3GJP - chains A and B of the 3 polymer chains in the assembly; structure by X-ray diffraction, 2.00 A resolution.

== Chain A (and B) ==
Name: General control protein GCN4
Source organism: Saccharomyces cerevisiae
Notes: fragment: Leucine zipper; chain B of this document is another copy of the same molecule, construct and numbering; everything in this record applies to it too
UniProt: P03069 (GCN4_YEAST); residues 1-33 here correspond to UniProt positions 249-281 (UniProt number = residue number + 248)
Sequence (35 residues; numbered -1 to 33; the number before each row is that of its first residue; numbers below 1 keep their minus sign (Gly-1 is residue -1)):
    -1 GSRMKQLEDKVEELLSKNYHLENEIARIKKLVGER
Sequence notes: expression tag (-1 to 0); engineered mutation Ile23 (Val271 in P03069), Ile26 (Leu274 in P03069)
What the authors report for this chain:
  - self-association interface (contacts with another copy of this molecule): Ile23, Ile26
  - contacts within the chain: Lys15-Asn16 (hydrophobic contact)
  - mutagenesis - V9I/L12I, V23I/L26I: decreased stability
  - mutagenesis - R1A: unchanged stability

== Chain A / chain B interface ==
Contacting residue pairs (24; chain A residue first):
  Arg1(A) - Met2(B)
  Arg1(A) - Lys3(B)
  Arg1(A) - Glu6(B)  salt bridge
  Met2(A) - Met2(B)  hydrophobic
  Leu5(A) - Leu5(B)  hydrophobic
  Leu5(A) - Val9(B)  hydrophobic
  Lys8(A) - Leu13(B)
  Val9(A) - Val9(B)  hydrophobic
  Leu12(A) - Leu13(B)  hydrophobic
  Lys15(A) - Asn16(B)
  Leu19(A) - Asn16(B)
  Leu19(A) - Leu19(B)  hydrophobic
  Leu19(A) - Glu20(B)
  Leu19(A) - Ile23(B)  hydrophobic
  Glu22(A) - Lys27(B)
  Ile23(A) - Ile23(B)  hydrophobic
  Arg25(A) - Glu32(B)  salt bridge
  Ile26(A) - Ile23(B)  hydrophobic
  Ile26(A) - Lys27(B)
  Leu29(A) - Gly31(B)
  Leu29(A) - Glu32(B)
  Gly31(A) - Arg33(B)  hydrogen bond (backbone-side chain)
  Glu32(A) - Arg33(B)
  Arg33(A) - Arg33(B)
Other interface residues (no listed pair), chain A (17 interface residues in all): Val30
Other interface residues (no listed pair), chain B (18 interface residues in all): Ser0, Leu12, Ile26, Val30

== Overview ==
The interface between chain A and chain B involves 17 residues on one side and 18 on the other; the contacts
include 1 hydrogen bond and 2 salt bridges. Polar pairs include Arg1(A)-Glu6(B), Arg25(A)-Glu32(B) and
Gly31(A)-Arg33(B). From the paper: V9I/L12I and V23I/L26I of chain A reduce stability; a self-association
interface involving Ile23(A) and Ile26(A).
Chain A and chain B are both General control protein GCN4 (Saccharomyces cerevisiae); the structure, Crystal
structure of mutant coiled coil GCN4 leucine zipper, was determined by X-ray diffraction, deposited together
with 2O7H.
